3QRQ - chains A and B; structure by X-ray diffraction, 3.19 A resolution.

[Chain A]
Molecule: Putative uncharacterized protein TTHB192
From: Thermus thermophilus HB8
Reference sequence: Q53WG9 (Q53WG9_THET8); residue numbers follow UniProt; this construct covers 1-211
Chain sequence (267 residues; row label = number of the first residue in the row; numbers below 1 keep their minus sign (Met-55 is residue -55)):
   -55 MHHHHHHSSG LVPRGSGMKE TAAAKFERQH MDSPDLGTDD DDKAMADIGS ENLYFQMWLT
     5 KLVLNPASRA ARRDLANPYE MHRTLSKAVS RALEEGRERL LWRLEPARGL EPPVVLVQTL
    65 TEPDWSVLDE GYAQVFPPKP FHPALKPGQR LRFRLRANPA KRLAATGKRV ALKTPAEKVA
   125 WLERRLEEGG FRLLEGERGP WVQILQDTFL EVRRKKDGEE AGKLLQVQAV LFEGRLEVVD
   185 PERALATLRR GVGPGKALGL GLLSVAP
Disordered / not traced: -55 to -2, 159-167
Differences from the reference sequence: expression tag (-55 to 0)
Swiss-Prot annotation at these positions:
  - site: Tyr23 (Stabilizes transition-state intermediate)
  - mutagenesis: Tyr23 (Y23F: 97% loss of cleavage activity), Glu24 (E24A: 71% loss of cleavage activity), His26 (H26A: 99.8% loss of cleavage activity, binds RNA normally), Arg27 (R27A: 86% loss of cleavage activity), Ser34 (S34A: 41% loss of cleavage activity), Glu38 (E38A: No effect), Asn102 (N102A: No effect on cleavage, increases enzyme turnover), Arg157 (R157A: 85% loss of cleavage activity), Arg158 (R158A: 64% loss of cleavage activity; 99% loss of cleavage activity), Lys160 (K160A: 45% loss of cleavage activity)

[Chain B]
Molecule: 19-nt DNA/RNA hybrid strand
Sequence (19 nucleotides; numbered 4 to 22; the number before each row is that of its first residue):
     4 GUCCCCACGC GUGUGGGGA

[How chain A and chain B interact]
Pairs across the interface (20):
  Asn102(A) - U5(B)  hydrogen bond to the base
  Arg106(A) - C8(B)  base contact
  Arg106(A) - C9(B)  base contact
  Lys112(A) - U5(B)  sugar contact
  Lys112(A) - C6(B)  salt bridge to the phosphate
  Lys112(A) - C7(B)  salt bridge to the phosphate
  Arg113(A) - U5(B)  hydrogen bond to the base
  Arg113(A) - C7(B)  base contact
  Val114(A) - U5(B)  phosphate contact
  Ala115(A) - U5(B)  base contact
  Phe153(A) - G4(B)  stacking on the base
  Phe153(A) - U5(B)  base contact
  Leu168(A) - C6(B)  sugar contact
  Leu169(A) - C6(B)  base contact
  Gln170(A) - U5(B)  hydrogen bond to the base
  Gln170(A) - C6(B)  hydrogen bond to the base
  Val171(A) - U5(B)  base contact
  Val171(A) - C6(B)  base contact
  Gln172(A) - G4(B)  hydrogen bond to the base
  Gln172(A) - U5(B)  hydrogen bond to the base
Also at the interface, not in a pair above, chain A (13 interface residues in all): Ala104

[Summary]
13 residues of chain A and 6 residues of chain B are in contact; the contacts include 6 hydrogen bonds, 2 salt
bridges and 1 aromatic stacking contact. Among the polar pairs are Asn102(A)-U5(B), Arg113(A)-U5(B) and
Gln170(A)-U5(B). From UniProt: 10 mutagenesis sites on chain A.
Here chain A is Putative uncharacterized protein TTHB192 (Thermus thermophilus HB8) and chain B is a 19-nt
DNA/RNA hybrid strand. Entry 3QRQ (Structure of Thermus Thermophilus Cse3 bound to an RNA representing a
pre-cleavage complex) was determined by X-ray diffraction, deposited together with 3QRP and 3QRR.
